PDB entry 3NJX | X-ray diffraction, 1.94 A resolution | chain A

[Chain A]
Name: Rhamnogalacturonase B
Source organism: Aspergillus aculeatus
Notes: EC 4.2.2.10; fragment: Rhamnogalacturonase B, residues 20-527
UniProtKB: Q00019 (RHGB_ASPAC); residues 1-508 here correspond to UniProt positions 20-527 (UniProt number = residue number + 19)
Amino-acid sequence (508 residues; each row starts with the number of its first residue):
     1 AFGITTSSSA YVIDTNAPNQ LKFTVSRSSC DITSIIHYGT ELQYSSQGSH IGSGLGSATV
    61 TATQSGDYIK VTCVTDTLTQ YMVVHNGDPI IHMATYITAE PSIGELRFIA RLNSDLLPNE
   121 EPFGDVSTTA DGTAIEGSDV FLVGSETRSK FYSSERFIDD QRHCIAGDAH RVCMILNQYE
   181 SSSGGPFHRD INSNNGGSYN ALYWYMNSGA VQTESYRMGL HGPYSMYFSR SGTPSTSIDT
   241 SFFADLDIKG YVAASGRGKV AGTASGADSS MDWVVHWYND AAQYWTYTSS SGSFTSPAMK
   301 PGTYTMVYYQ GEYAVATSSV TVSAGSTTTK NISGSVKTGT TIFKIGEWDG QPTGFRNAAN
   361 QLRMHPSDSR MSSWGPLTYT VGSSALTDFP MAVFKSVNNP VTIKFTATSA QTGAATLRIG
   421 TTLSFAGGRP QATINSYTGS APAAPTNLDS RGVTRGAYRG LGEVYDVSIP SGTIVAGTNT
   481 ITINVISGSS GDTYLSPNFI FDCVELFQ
Construct notes: engineered mutation A210 (His229 in Q00019)
Disulfide bonds: C30-C73, C164-C173
Metal / ion sites: Ca2+: E347, D349, Q351, D502

[Summary]
E347, D349, Q351 and D502 form the Ca2+ site.
Chain A is Rhamnogalacturonase B (Aspergillus aculeatus); the structure, Rhamnogalacturonan Lyase from
Aspergillus aculeatus mutant H210A, was determined by X-ray diffraction, deposited together with 3NJV and
2XHN.
